PDB entry 3T89 | X-ray diffraction, 1.95 A resolution | chains C and E of the 6 polymer chains in the assembly

# Chain C (and E)
Name: 1,4-Dihydroxy-2-naphthoyl-CoA synthase
Organism: Escherichia coli
Notes: EC 4.1.3.36; chain E of this document is another copy of the same molecule, construct and numbering; everything in this record applies to it too
Reference sequence: P0ABU0 (MENB_ECOLI); residue numbers follow UniProt; this construct covers 1-285
Sequence (289 residues; numbered -3 to 285; the number before each row is that of its first residue; numbers below 1 keep their minus sign (Gly-3 is residue -3)):
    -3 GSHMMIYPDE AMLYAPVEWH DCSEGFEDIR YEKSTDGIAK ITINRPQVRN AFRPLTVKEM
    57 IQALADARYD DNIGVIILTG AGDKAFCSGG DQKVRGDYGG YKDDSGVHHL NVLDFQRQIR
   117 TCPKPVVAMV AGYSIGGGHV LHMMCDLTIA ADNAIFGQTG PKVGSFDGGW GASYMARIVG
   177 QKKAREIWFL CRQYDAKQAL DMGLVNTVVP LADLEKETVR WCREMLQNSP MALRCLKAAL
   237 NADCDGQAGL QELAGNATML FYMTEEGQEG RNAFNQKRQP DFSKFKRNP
Not modelled in the structure: -3 to 2, 89-103, 264-285 (chain E: -3 to 1, 88-102)
Construct notes: expression tag (-3 to 0)
Curated features (UniProtKB/Swiss-Prot):
  - binding site (substrate): Arg45, Ser84 to Lys89, Tyr97, Tyr129 to Gly133, Thr155, Ser161, Tyr258, Lys273
  - binding site (hydrogencarbonate): Gln154 to Gly156
  - site (Important for catalysis): Tyr97, Tyr258
  - mutagenesis: Lys89 (K89A: Strongly decreases affinity for substrate and DHNA-CoA synthase activity), Arg91 (R91A: Loss of DHNA-CoA synthase activity), Tyr97 (Y97F: Loss of DHNA-CoA synthase activity), Gln154 (Q154A: Reduces the specific DHNA-CoA synthase activity by 15-fold, whereas its affinity for hydrogencarbonate is reduced by 36-fold), Gly156 (G156D: Loss of DHNA-CoA synthase activity), Trp184 (W184F: Reduces the specific DHNA-CoA synthase activity by 530-fold, whereas its affinity for hydrogencarbonate is reduced by 20-fold), Arg267 (R267A: Strongly decreases affinity for substrate and DHNA-CoA synthase activity), Phe270 (F270A: Strongly decreases affinity for substrate and DHNA-CoA synthase activity), Lys273 (K273A: Impairs protein folding)
Small-molecule neighbours: malonate ion (MLI): Gly132, Gly133, Gln154, Thr155, Gly156, Val159, Ser161, Phe162, Asp163, Trp184
From the paper describing this entry:
  - catalytic residues: Ser161 (proposed by the authors, not directly observed)
  - mutagenesis - Y97F, G156D: abolished catalytic activity

# Chain C / chain E interface
Residue-residue contacts (80):
  Arg64(C) - His104(E)  hydrogen bond
  Arg64(C) - Asp110(E)  salt bridge
  Tyr65(C) - His104(E)  hydrogen bond
  Tyr65(C) - Asp110(E)
  His104(C) - Arg64(E)
  His104(C) - Tyr65(E)  hydrogen bond
  Leu106(C) - Gly251(E)
  Leu106(C) - Met255(E)  hydrophobic
  Leu109(C) - Gln247(E)  hydrogen bond (backbone-side chain)
  Leu109(C) - Gly251(E)
  Asp110(C) - Arg64(E)  salt bridge
  Gln112(C) - Gln247(E)  hydrogen bond
  Arg113(C) - Thr117(E)
  Arg113(C) - Ala244(E)  hydrogen bond (side chain-backbone)
  Arg113(C) - Gln247(E)  hydrogen bond
  Arg113(C) - Glu248(E)
  Arg116(C) - Gln243(E)  hydrogen bond
  Pro157(C) - Phe278(E)
  Lys158(C) - Pro276(E)
  Lys158(C) - Phe278(E)
  Val159(C) - Gly266(E)
  Val159(C) - Arg267(E)  hydrogen bond (backbone-backbone)
  Val159(C) - Phe270(E)  hydrophobic
  Gly160(C) - Phe257(E)
  Gly160(C) - Tyr258(E)
  Gly160(C) - Gly263(E)
  Gly160(C) - Gly266(E)
  Ser161(C) - Thr254(E)
  Ser161(C) - Phe257(E)
  Ser161(C) - Tyr258(E)  hydrogen bond
  Phe162(C) - Ala253(E)
  Phe162(C) - Thr254(E)  hydrogen bond (backbone-side chain)
  Phe162(C) - Phe257(E)  hydrophobic
  Gly164(C) - Ala250(E)
  Gly165(C) - Leu246(E)
  Gly165(C) - Gln247(E)
  Gly165(C) - Ala250(E)
  Trp166(C) - Gln243(E)
  Trp166(C) - Ala244(E)  hydrophobic
  Trp166(C) - Gln247(E)
  Ser169(C) - Gln243(E)
  Tyr170(C) - Gln243(E)
  Arg173(C) - Gln243(E)
  Cys240(C) - Gly242(E)
  Cys240(C) - Gln243(E)  hydrogen bond (backbone-backbone)
  Asp241(C) - Asp241(E)
  Asp241(C) - Gly242(E)
  Asp241(C) - Gln243(E)
  Asp241(C) - Ala244(E)
  Gly242(C) - Cys240(E)
  Gly242(C) - Gly242(E)
  Gln243(C) - Arg116(E)  hydrogen bond
  Gln243(C) - Trp166(E)
  Gln243(C) - Ser169(E)
  Gln243(C) - Tyr170(E)
  Gln243(C) - Arg173(E)
  Gln243(C) - Cys240(E)  hydrogen bond (backbone-backbone)
  Gln243(C) - Asp241(E)
  Ala244(C) - Trp166(E)  hydrophobic
  Ala244(C) - Asp241(E)
  Ala244(C) - Ala244(E)  hydrophobic
  Leu246(C) - Gly165(E)
  Gln247(C) - Leu109(E)  hydrogen bond (side chain-backbone)
  Gln247(C) - Gln112(E)  hydrogen bond
  Gln247(C) - Arg113(E)  hydrogen bond
  Gln247(C) - Gly165(E)
  Gln247(C) - Trp166(E)
  Ala250(C) - Phe162(E)
  Ala250(C) - Gly164(E)
  Ala250(C) - Gly165(E)
  Gly251(C) - Leu109(E)
  Ala253(C) - Phe162(E)
  Thr254(C) - Phe162(E)  hydrogen bond (side chain-backbone)
  Met255(C) - Leu106(E)  hydrophobic
  Phe257(C) - Gly160(E)
  Phe257(C) - Ser161(E)
  Phe257(C) - Phe162(E)  hydrophobic
  Tyr258(C) - Leu106(E)  hydrophobic
  Tyr258(C) - Gly160(E)
  Tyr258(C) - Ser161(E)  hydrogen bond
Other interface residues (no listed pair), chain C (37 interface residues in all): Thr117, Gly263

# In short
37 residues of chain C face 40 of chain E across their interface, with 19 hydrogen bonds and 2 salt bridges.
Polar contacts include Arg64(C)-Asp110(E), Arg64(C)-His104(E) and Tyr65(C)-His104(E). Ligands of chain C:
malonate ion. The paper reports the catalytic residue Ser161(C); Y97F and G156D of chain C abolish catalytic
activity.
Chain C and chain E are both 1,4-Dihydroxy-2-naphthoyl-CoA synthase (Escherichia coli); the structure, Crystal
structure of Escherichia coli MenB, the 1,4-dihydroxy-2-naphthoyl-CoA synthase in vitamin K2 biosynthesis, was
determined by X-ray diffraction, deposited together with 3T88, 3T8A and 3T8B.
